5IM6 - chains L and M of the 40 polymer chains in the assembly; structure by X-ray diffraction, 5.59 A resolution (low resolution: residue-level contacts below are approximate; hydrogen-bond / salt-bridge calls are withheld).

Chain L (and M):
Name: Designed self-assembling icosahedral cage I32-28 trimeric subunit
From: Burkholderia thailandensis E264
Notes: fragment: putative ATP:cob(I)alamin adenosyltransferase residues 29-183; chain M of this document is another copy of the same molecule, construct and numbering; everything in this record applies to it too
UniProtKB: Q2SZ09 (Q2SZ09_BURTA); residues 29-183 here = UniProt positions 29-183
Chain sequence (157 residues; row label = number of the first residue in the row):
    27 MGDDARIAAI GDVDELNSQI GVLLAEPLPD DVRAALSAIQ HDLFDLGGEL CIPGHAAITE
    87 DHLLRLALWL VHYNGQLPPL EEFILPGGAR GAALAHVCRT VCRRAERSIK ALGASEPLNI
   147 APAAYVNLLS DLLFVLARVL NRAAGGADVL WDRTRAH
Not modelled in the structure: 179-183
Sequence notes: expression tag (27-28); engineered mutation Glu-86 (Asp in Q2SZ09), Asp-87 (Ala in Q2SZ09), Leu-90 (Ala in Q2SZ09), Ala-93 (Asp in Q2SZ09), Leu-94 (Gly in Q2SZ09), Val-97 (Ala in Q2SZ09), Lys-136 (Val in Q2SZ09), Ile-146 (Ala in Q2SZ09), Ala-149 (Arg in Q2SZ09), Ala-150 (Arg in Q2SZ09), Leu-154 (Arg in Q2SZ09)

Interface between chain L and chain M:
Pairs across the interface - 33 pairs, chain L then chain M:
  Phe-109(L) / Phe-70(M)
  Leu-111(L) / Gln-66(M)
  Leu-111(L) / His-67(M)
  Leu-111(L) / Phe-70(M)
  Pro-112(L) / Asn-43(M)
  Pro-112(L) / Ser-44(M)
  Pro-112(L) / Gly-47(M)
  Pro-112(L) / Gln-66(M)
  Gly-114(L) / Ala-51(M)
  Arg-116(L) / Ala-51(M)
  Arg-116(L) / Glu-52(M)
  Ala-119(L) / Gly-47(M)
  Ala-119(L) / Val-48(M)
  Leu-120(L) / Val-48(M)
  His-122(L) / Ser-44(M)
  Val-123(L) / Ser-44(M)
  Val-123(L) / Gln-45(M)
  Val-123(L) / Val-48(M)
  Arg-125(L) / Asp-40(M)
  Arg-125(L) / Ser-44(M)
  Thr-126(L) / Asp-40(M)
  Thr-126(L) / Glu-41(M)
  Thr-126(L) / Ser-44(M)
  Arg-130(L) / Glu-41(M)
  Arg-130(L) / Arg-130(M)
  Arg-133(L) / Ile-33(M)
  Arg-133(L) / Ala-34(M)
  Arg-133(L) / Gly-37(M)
  Leu-176(L) / His-67(M)
  Trp-177(L) / His-67(M)
  Trp-177(L) / Phe-70(M)
  Trp-177(L) / Asp-71(M)
  Asp-178(L) / His-67(M)
Also at the interface, not in a pair above, chain L (20 interface residues in all): Gly-113, Ala-115, Val-127, Val-175
Also at the interface, not in a pair above, chain M (18 interface residues in all): Asp-38

Summary:
Chain L and chain M form an interface of 20 and 18 residues respectively.
Both chains are Designed self-assembling icosahedral cage I32-28 trimeric subunit (Burkholderia thailandensis
E264). Entry 5IM6 (Crystal structure of designed two-component self-assembling icosahedral cage I32-28) was
determined by X-ray diffraction together with 5IM4 and 5IM5 from the same study.
